PDB entry 4Y8O | X-ray diffraction, 2.70 A resolution | chains L and M of the 32 polymer chains in the assembly

Chain L:
Molecule: Proteasome subunit beta type-6
From: Saccharomyces cerevisiae (strain ATCC 204508 / S288c)
Notes: EC 3.4.25.1
Reference sequence: P23724 (PSB6_YEAST); residues 1-222 here correspond to UniProt positions 20-241 (UniProt number = residue number + 19)
Amino-acid sequence (222 residues; row label = number of the first residue in the row):
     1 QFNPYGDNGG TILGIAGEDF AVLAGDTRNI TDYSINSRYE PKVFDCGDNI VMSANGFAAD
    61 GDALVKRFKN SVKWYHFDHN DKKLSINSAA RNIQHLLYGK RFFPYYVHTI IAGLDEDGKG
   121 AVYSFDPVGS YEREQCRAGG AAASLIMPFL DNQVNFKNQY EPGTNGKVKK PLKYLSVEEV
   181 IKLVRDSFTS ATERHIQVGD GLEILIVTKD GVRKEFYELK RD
Ion coordination: Mg2+: Asp222 (shared with 2 residues of chain V)

Chain M:
Molecule: Proteasome subunit beta type-7
From: Saccharomyces cerevisiae (strain ATCC 204508 / S288c)
Notes: EC 3.4.25.1; engineered mutation(s): Last seven amino acids form the C-terminus have been removed
Reference sequence: P30657 (PSB7_YEAST); residues -12 to 226 here correspond to UniProt positions 21-259 (UniProt number = residue number + 33)
Amino-acid sequence (239 residues; numbered -12 to 226; the number before each row is that of its first residue; numbers below 1 keep their minus sign (Thr-12 is residue -12)):
   -12 TQIANAGASP MVNTQQPIVT GTSVISMKYD NGVIIAADNL GSYGSLLRFN GVERLIPVGD
    48 NTVVGISGDI SDMQHIERLL KDLVTENAYD NPLADAEEAL EPSYIFEYLA TVMYQRRSKM
   108 NPLWNAIIVA GVQSNGDQFL RYVNLLGVTY SSPTLATGFG AHMANPLLRK VVDRESDIPK
   168 TTVQVAEEAI VNAMRVLYYR DARSSRNFSL AIIDKNTGLT FKKNLQVENM KWDFAKDIK
Unresolved in the structure: -12 to 0, 223-226

Interface between chain L and chain M:
Pairs across the interface - 42 pairs, chain L then chain M:
  Gln1(L) - Thr1(M)  hydrogen bond
  Phe2(L) - Thr1(M)
  Phe2(L) - Met107(M)
  Phe2(L) - Pro109(M)  hydrophobic
  Phe2(L) - Trp111(M)  hydrophobic
  Phe2(L) - Leu132(M)  hydrophobic
  Asn3(L) - Leu133(M)
  Pro4(L) - Arg104(M)  hydrogen bond (backbone-side chain)
  Pro4(L) - Met107(M)  hydrophobic
  Pro4(L) - Leu133(M)
  Tyr5(L) - Arg104(M)
  Tyr5(L) - Leu133(M)
  Asn8(L) - Val135(M)
  Asn29(L) - Tyr137(M)
  Ser34(L) - His149(M)  hydrogen bond
  Ile35(L) - Arg156(M)  hydrogen bond (backbone-side chain)
  Asn36(L) - Tyr137(M)  hydrogen bond
  Asn36(L) - Ser139(M)
  Asn36(L) - Leu142(M)
  Ser37(L) - Ser138(M)  hydrogen bond (side chain-backbone)
  Tyr39(L) - Ser138(M)
  Glu40(L) - Arg128(M)  salt bridge
  Glu40(L) - Tyr137(M)
  Glu40(L) - Ser138(M)  hydrogen bond (side chain-backbone)
  Phe57(L) - Arg104(M)
  Phe57(L) - Leu133(M)
  Phe57(L) - Val135(M)  hydrophobic
  Ala59(L) - Tyr101(M)
  Ala59(L) - Leu133(M)
  Ala59(L) - Gly134(M)
  Ala59(L) - Val135(M)
  Asp60(L) - Tyr101(M)  hydrogen bond
  Asp60(L) - Arg104(M)  salt bridge
  Asp62(L) - Thr136(M)  hydrogen bond
  Ala63(L) - Tyr101(M)
  Lys66(L) - Glu94(M)  salt bridge
  Phe103(L) - Arg104(M)
  Phe103(L) - Ser105(M)
  Tyr105(L) - Tyr101(M)
  Glu218(L) - Arg161(M)  salt bridge
  Arg221(L) - Asp160(M)  salt bridge
  Arg221(L) - Arg161(M)
Interface residues without a listed pair, chain L (25 interface residues in all): Gly6, Arg38
Interface residues without a listed pair, chain M (24 interface residues in all): Ala148, Asn152

Overview:
Chain L and chain M form an interface of 25 and 24 residues respectively; the contacts include 9 hydrogen
bonds and 5 salt bridges. Among the polar pairs are Glu40(L)-Arg128(M), Asp60(L)-Arg104(M) and
Lys66(L)-Glu94(M).
Here chain L is Proteasome subunit beta type-6 and chain M is Proteasome subunit beta type-7, both from
Saccharomyces cerevisiae (strain ATCC 204508 / S288c). Entry 4Y8O (Yeast 20S proteasome beta7-delta7_Cter
mutant in complex with Ac-PAF-ep) was determined by X-ray diffraction, deposited together with 4Y69, 4Y6A,
4Y6V, 4Y6Z, 4Y70, 4Y74 and 34 further entries.
